Entry 1CNZ (X-ray diffraction, 1.76 A resolution); this record covers chains A and B.

== Chain A (and B) ==
Molecule: Protein (3-isopropylmalate dehydrogenase)
From: Salmonella typhimurium
Notes: chain B of this document is another copy of the same molecule, construct and numbering; everything in this record applies to it too
Reference sequence: P37412 (LEU3_SALTY); residues 1-363 here = UniProt positions 1-363
Amino-acid sequence (363 residues; row label = number of the first residue in the row):
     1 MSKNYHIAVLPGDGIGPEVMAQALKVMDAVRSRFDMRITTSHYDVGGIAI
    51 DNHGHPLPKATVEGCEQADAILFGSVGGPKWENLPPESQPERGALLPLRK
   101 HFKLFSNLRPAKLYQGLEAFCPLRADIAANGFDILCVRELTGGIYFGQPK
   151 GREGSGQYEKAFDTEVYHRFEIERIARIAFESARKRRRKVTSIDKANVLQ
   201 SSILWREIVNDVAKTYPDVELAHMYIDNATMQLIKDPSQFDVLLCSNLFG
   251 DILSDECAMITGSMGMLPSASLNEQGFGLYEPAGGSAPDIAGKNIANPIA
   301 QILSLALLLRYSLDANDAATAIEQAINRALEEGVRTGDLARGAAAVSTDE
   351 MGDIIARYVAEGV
Metal / ion sites: Mn2+: Asp-251 (shared with Asp-227(B) of chain B)
Curated features (UniProtKB/Swiss-Prot):
  - binding site (NAD(+)): Gly-285 to Asn-297
  - binding site (substrate): Arg-99, Arg-109, Arg-138, Asp-227
  - binding site (Mg(2+)): Asp-227, Asp-251, Asp-255
  - binding site (Mn(2+)): Asp-227, Asp-251, Asp-255
  - site (Important for catalysis): Tyr-145, Lys-195

== Chain A / chain B interface ==
Contacting residue pairs (118; chain A residue first):
  Pro-86(A) / Ala-196(B)
  Glu-91(A) / Asn-197(B)
  Arg-92(A) / Asn-197(B)
  Ala-119(A) / Arg-124(B)  hydrogen bond (backbone-side chain)
  Phe-120(A) / Arg-124(B)  hydrogen bond (backbone-side chain)
  Cys-121(A) / Arg-124(B)  hydrogen bond (backbone-side chain)
  Pro-122(A) / Leu-123(B)
  Pro-122(A) / Arg-124(B)  hydrogen bond (backbone-backbone)
  Pro-122(A) / Ile-127(B)
  Pro-122(A) / Ile-234(B)  hydrophobic
  Leu-123(A) / Pro-122(B)
  Leu-123(A) / Leu-123(B)
  Leu-123(A) / Arg-124(B)
  Arg-124(A) / Ala-119(B)
  Arg-124(A) / Phe-120(B)  hydrogen bond (side chain-backbone)
  Arg-124(A) / Cys-121(B)  hydrogen bond (side chain-backbone)
  Arg-124(A) / Pro-122(B)  hydrogen bond (backbone-backbone)
  Arg-124(A) / Leu-123(B)
  Arg-124(A) / Arg-124(B)
  Ile-127(A) / Pro-122(B)
  Ile-144(A) / Glu-165(B)
  Ile-144(A) / Leu-199(B)  hydrophobic
  Tyr-145(A) / Lys-195(B)
  Tyr-145(A) / Val-198(B)  hydrophobic
  Lys-150(A) / Val-198(B)  hydrogen bond (side chain-backbone)
  Lys-150(A) / Gln-200(B)
  Gly-151(A) / Gln-200(B)
  Arg-152(A) / Leu-204(B)
  Arg-152(A) / Glu-207(B)  salt bridge
  Gly-156(A) / Arg-169(B)
  Gln-157(A) / His-168(B)
  Gln-157(A) / Arg-169(B)  hydrogen bond (backbone-backbone)
  Gln-157(A) / Phe-170(B)  hydrogen bond (backbone-backbone)
  Tyr-158(A) / His-168(B)
  Tyr-158(A) / Phe-170(B)  hydrophobic
  Glu-159(A) / His-168(B)
  Glu-159(A) / Arg-169(B)  salt bridge
  Lys-160(A) / Tyr-167(B)
  Lys-160(A) / His-168(B)
  Lys-160(A) / Leu-204(B)
  Ala-161(A) / Glu-165(B)
  Ala-161(A) / Val-166(B)
  Ala-161(A) / Tyr-167(B)  hydrogen bond (backbone-backbone)
  Ala-161(A) / Gln-200(B)
  Ala-161(A) / Ser-201(B)
  Ala-161(A) / Leu-204(B)
  Phe-162(A) / Glu-165(B)
  Phe-162(A) / Val-166(B)  hydrophobic
  Phe-162(A) / Gln-200(B)
  Asp-163(A) / Thr-164(B)
  Asp-163(A) / Glu-165(B)  hydrogen bond (backbone-backbone)
  Asp-163(A) / Leu-199(B)
  Asp-163(A) / Gln-200(B)  hydrogen bond (side chain-backbone)
  Asp-163(A) / Ser-201(B)  hydrogen bond
  Thr-164(A) / Asp-163(B)
  Glu-165(A) / Ile-144(B)
  Glu-165(A) / Ala-161(B)
  Glu-165(A) / Phe-162(B)
  Glu-165(A) / Asp-163(B)  hydrogen bond (backbone-backbone)
  Val-166(A) / Ala-161(B)
  Val-166(A) / Phe-162(B)  hydrophobic
  Tyr-167(A) / Lys-160(B)
  Tyr-167(A) / Ala-161(B)  hydrogen bond (backbone-backbone)
  His-168(A) / Gln-157(B)
  His-168(A) / Tyr-158(B)
  His-168(A) / Glu-159(B)
  His-168(A) / Lys-160(B)
  Arg-169(A) / Gly-156(B)  hydrogen bond (side chain-backbone)
  Arg-169(A) / Gln-157(B)  hydrogen bond (backbone-backbone)
  Arg-169(A) / Glu-159(B)  salt bridge
  Phe-170(A) / Gln-157(B)  hydrogen bond (backbone-backbone)
  Phe-170(A) / Tyr-158(B)  hydrophobic
  Glu-173(A) / Gln-157(B)
  Lys-195(A) / Tyr-145(B)
  Lys-195(A) / Asp-251(B)  salt bridge
  Asn-197(A) / Arg-92(B)
  Val-198(A) / Tyr-145(B)  hydrophobic
  Val-198(A) / Lys-150(B)  hydrogen bond (backbone-side chain)
  Leu-199(A) / Ile-144(B)  hydrophobic
  Leu-199(A) / Asp-163(B)
  Gln-200(A) / Lys-150(B)
  Gln-200(A) / Gly-151(B)
  Gln-200(A) / Arg-152(B)
  Gln-200(A) / Ala-161(B)
  Gln-200(A) / Phe-162(B)
  Gln-200(A) / Asp-163(B)  hydrogen bond (backbone-side chain)
  Ser-201(A) / Ala-161(B)
  Ser-201(A) / Asp-163(B)  hydrogen bond
  Leu-204(A) / Arg-152(B)
  Leu-204(A) / Lys-160(B)
  Leu-204(A) / Ala-161(B)
  Glu-207(A) / Arg-152(B)  salt bridge
  Ile-226(A) / Ile-252(B)  hydrophobic
  Asp-227(A) / Asp-255(B)
  Thr-230(A) / Ile-252(B)
  Thr-230(A) / Glu-256(B)
  Met-231(A) / Asp-255(B)
  Met-231(A) / Met-259(B)
  Met-231(A) / Met-264(B)  hydrophobic
  Ile-234(A) / Pro-122(B)  hydrophobic
  Ile-234(A) / Ile-234(B)  hydrophobic
  Ile-234(A) / Glu-256(B)
  Ile-234(A) / Met-259(B)  hydrophobic
  Lys-235(A) / Met-259(B)
  Leu-248(A) / Leu-248(B)  hydrophobic
  Asp-251(A) / Lys-195(B)  salt bridge
  Asp-251(A) / Asp-227(B)
  Ile-252(A) / Ile-226(B)  hydrophobic
  Ile-252(A) / Thr-230(B)
  Asp-255(A) / Asp-227(B)
  Asp-255(A) / Met-231(B)
  Glu-256(A) / Thr-230(B)
  Glu-256(A) / Ile-234(B)
  Met-259(A) / Met-231(B)
  Met-259(A) / Ile-234(B)  hydrophobic
  Met-259(A) / Lys-235(B)
  Ile-260(A) / Ile-234(B)  hydrophobic
  Met-264(A) / Met-231(B)  hydrophobic
Also at the interface, not in a pair above, chain A (58 interface residues in all): Leu-96, Ser-202, Phe-249, Ala-258, Arg-341
Also at the interface, not in a pair above, chain B (53 interface residues in all): Ile-203, Phe-249, Ile-260

== Summary ==
58 residues of chain A face 53 of chain B across their interface; the contacts include 22 hydrogen bonds and 6
salt bridges. Polar contacts include Arg-152(A)/Glu-207(B), Glu-159(A)/Arg-169(B) and Lys-195(A)/Asp-251(B).
Chain A and chain B are both Protein (3-isopropylmalate dehydrogenase) (Salmonella typhimurium); the
structure, 3-isopropylmalate dehydrogenase (ipmdh) from salmonella typhimurium, was determined by X-ray
diffraction (same publication as 1CM7 and 1WAL).
